7TI4 - chain A; structure by electron microscopy, 2.93 A resolution.

Chain A:
Protein: Capsid protein
Organism: Adeno-associated virus
Reference sequence: Q5XXZ6 (Q5XXZ6_9VIRU); numbering as in UniProt (aligned over 1-726)
Chain sequence (726 residues; each row starts with the number of its first residue):
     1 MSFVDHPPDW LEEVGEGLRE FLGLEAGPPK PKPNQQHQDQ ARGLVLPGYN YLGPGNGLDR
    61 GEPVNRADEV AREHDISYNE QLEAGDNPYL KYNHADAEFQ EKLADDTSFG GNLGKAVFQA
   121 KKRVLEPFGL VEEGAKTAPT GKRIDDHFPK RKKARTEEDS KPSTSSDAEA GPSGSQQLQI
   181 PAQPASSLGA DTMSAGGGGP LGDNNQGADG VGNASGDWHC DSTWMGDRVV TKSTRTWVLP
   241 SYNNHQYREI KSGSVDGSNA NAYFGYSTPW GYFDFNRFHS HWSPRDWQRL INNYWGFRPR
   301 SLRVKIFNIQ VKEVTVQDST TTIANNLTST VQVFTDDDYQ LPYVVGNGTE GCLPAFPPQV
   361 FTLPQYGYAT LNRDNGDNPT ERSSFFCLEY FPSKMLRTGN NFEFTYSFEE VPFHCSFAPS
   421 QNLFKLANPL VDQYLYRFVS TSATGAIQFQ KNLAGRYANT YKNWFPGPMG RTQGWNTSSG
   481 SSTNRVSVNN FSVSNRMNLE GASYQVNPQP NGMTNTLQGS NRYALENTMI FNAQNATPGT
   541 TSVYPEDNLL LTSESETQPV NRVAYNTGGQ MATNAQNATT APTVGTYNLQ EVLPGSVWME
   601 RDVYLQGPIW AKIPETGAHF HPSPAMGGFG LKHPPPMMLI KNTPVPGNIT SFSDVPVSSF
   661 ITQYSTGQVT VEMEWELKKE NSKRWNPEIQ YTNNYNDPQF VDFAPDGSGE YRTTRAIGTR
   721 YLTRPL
Disordered / not traced: 1-208
Reported in the primary citation:
  - conformationally variable residues (order/disorder transition): Thr477 to Ser482

Overview:
From the paper: conformational variability at Thr477.
Chain A is Capsid protein (Adeno-associated virus); the structure, Adeno-associated Virus Go.1 at 2.9
Angstroms resolution, AAVGo.1 AAV-Go, was determined by electron microscopy, deposited together with 7TI5.
